Entry 7CCR (electron microscopy, 4.90 A resolution (low resolution: residue-level contacts below are approximate; hydrogen-bond / salt-bridge calls are withheld)); this record covers chains G and J of the 22 polymer chains in the assembly.

== Chain G ==
Name: Histone H2A type 1-B/E
Source organism: Homo sapiens
UniProt: P04908 (H2A1B_HUMAN); residues 15-117 here correspond to UniProt positions 16-118 (UniProt number = residue number + 1)
Sequence (103 residues; numbered 15 to 117; the number before each row is that of its first residue):
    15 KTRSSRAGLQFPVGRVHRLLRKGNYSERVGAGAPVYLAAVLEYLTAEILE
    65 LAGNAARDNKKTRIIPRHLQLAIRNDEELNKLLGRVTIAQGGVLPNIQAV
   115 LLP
Not modelled in the structure: 117
Curated features (UniProtKB/Swiss-Prot):
  - modified residue: Lys36 (N6-(2-hydroxyisobutyryl)lysine), Lys74 (N6-(2-hydroxyisobutyryl)lysine), Lys75 (N6-(2-hydroxyisobutyryl)lysine), Lys95 (N6-(2-hydroxyisobutyryl)lysine), Gln104 (N5-methylglutamine)
  - cross-link: Lys15 (Glycyl lysine isopeptide (Lys-Gly) (interchain with G-Cter in ubiquitin))

== Chain J ==
Molecule: 147-nt DNA strand
Source organism: Homo sapiens
Sequence (147 nucleotides; each row starts with the number of its first residue; numbers below 1 keep their minus sign (DC-73 is residue -73)):
   -73 CTGGAGAATCCCGGTGCCGAGGCCGCTCAATTGGTCGTAGACAGCTCTAG
   -23 CACCGCTTAAACGCACGTACGCGCTGTCCCCCGCGTTTTAACCGCCAAGG
    27 GGATTACTCCCTAGTCTCCAGGCACGTGTCAGATATATACATCCTGT

== How chain G and chain J interact ==
Pairs across the interface (10; chain G residue first):
  Lys15(G) - DT-43(J)
  Lys15(G) - DT-42(J)
  Thr16(G) - DT-43(J)
  Arg17(G) - DT-43(J)
  Arg20(G) - DT-42(J)
  Gly28(G) - DA-44(J)
  Gly28(G) - DT-43(J)
  Arg29(G) - DA-44(J)
  Arg32(G) - DA-44(J)
  Arg77(G) - DA-54(J)
Interface residues without a listed pair, chain G (11 interface residues in all): Ser18, Arg35, Arg42
Interface residues without a listed pair, chain J (7 interface residues in all): DA-45, DG-37, DA-35

== Summary ==
The interface between chain G and chain J involves 11 residues on one side and 7 on the other.
Chain G is Histone H2A type 1-B/E and chain J is a 147-nt DNA strand, both from Homo sapiens; the structure,
Structure of the 2:2 cGAS-nucleosome complex, was determined by electron microscopy (same publication as
7CCQ).
